6Q0W - chains A and C of the 5 polymer chains in the assembly; structure by X-ray diffraction, 2.90 A resolution.

Chain A:
Protein: DNA damage-binding protein 1
Source organism: Homo sapiens
Notes: fragment: internal deletion of the BPB domain
UniProtKB: Q16531 (DDB1_HUMAN); the construct has insertions or renumbered stretches relative to UniProt, so the offset changes along the chain: 1-392 = UniProt 1-392; 697-699 = UniProt 393-395; 706-1140 = UniProt 706-1140
Amino-acid sequence (864 residues; row label = number of the first residue in the row; note: 304 numbers in that range are skipped by the numbering (no residue carries them; nothing is unmodelled there); numbers below 1 keep their minus sign (Met-27 is residue -27)):
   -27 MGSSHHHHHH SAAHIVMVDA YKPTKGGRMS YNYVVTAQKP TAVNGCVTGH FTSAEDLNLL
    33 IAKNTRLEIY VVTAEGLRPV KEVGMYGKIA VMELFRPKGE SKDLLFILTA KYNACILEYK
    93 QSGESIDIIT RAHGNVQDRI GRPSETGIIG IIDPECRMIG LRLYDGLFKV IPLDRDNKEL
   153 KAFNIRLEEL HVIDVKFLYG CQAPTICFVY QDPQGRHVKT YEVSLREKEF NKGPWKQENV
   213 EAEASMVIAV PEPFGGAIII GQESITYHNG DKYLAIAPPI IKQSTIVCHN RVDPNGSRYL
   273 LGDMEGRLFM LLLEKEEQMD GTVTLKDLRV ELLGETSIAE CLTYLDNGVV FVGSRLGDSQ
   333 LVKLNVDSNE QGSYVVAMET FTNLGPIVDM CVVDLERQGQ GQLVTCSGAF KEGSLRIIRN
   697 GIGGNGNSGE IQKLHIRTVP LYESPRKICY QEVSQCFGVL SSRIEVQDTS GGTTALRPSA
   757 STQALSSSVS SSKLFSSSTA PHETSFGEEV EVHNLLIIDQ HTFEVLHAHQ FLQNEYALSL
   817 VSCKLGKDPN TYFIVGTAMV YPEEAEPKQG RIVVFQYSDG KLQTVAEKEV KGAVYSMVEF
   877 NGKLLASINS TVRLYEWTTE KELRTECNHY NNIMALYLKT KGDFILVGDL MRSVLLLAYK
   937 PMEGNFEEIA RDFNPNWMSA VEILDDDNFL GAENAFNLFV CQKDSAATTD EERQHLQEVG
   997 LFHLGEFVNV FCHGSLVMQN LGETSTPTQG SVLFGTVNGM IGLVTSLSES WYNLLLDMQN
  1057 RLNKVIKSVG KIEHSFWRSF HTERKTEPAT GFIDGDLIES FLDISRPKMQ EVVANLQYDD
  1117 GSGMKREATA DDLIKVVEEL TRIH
Not modelled in the structure: -27 to 0, 697-709, 768-784, 982-983, 1011-1021, 1112-1123
Construct notes: initiating methionine (-27); expression tag (-26 to 0); linker (700-705)
UniProt features mapped onto this chain:
  - modified residue: Ser2 (N-acetylserine), Lys1067 (N6-acetyllysine), Thr1125 (Phosphothreonine)
  - cross-link: Lys1121 (Glycyl lysine isopeptide (Lys-Gly) (interchain with G-Cter in SUMO2))

Chain C:
Protein: DDB1- and CUL4-associated factor 15
Source organism: Homo sapiens
Notes: fragment: C-terminal domain
UniProtKB: Q66K64 (DCA15_HUMAN); residues 383-600 here = UniProt positions 383-600
Amino-acid sequence (263 residues; numbered 338 to 600; the number before each row is that of its first residue):
   338 MDWSHPQFEK SAVGLNDIFE AQKIEWHEGG GGSGENLYFQ GGGRMEPGYV NYTKLYYVLE
   398 SGEGTEPEDE LEDDKISLPF VVTDLRGRNL RPMRERTAVQ GQYLTVEQLT LDFEYVINEV
   458 IRHDATWGHQ FCSFSDYDIV ILEVCPETNQ VLINIGLLLL AFPSPTEEGQ LRPKTYHTSL
   518 KVAWDLNTGI FETVSVGDLT EVKGQTSGSV WSSYRKSCVD MVMKWLVPES SGRYVNRMTN
   578 EALHKGCSLK VLADSERYTW IVL
Not modelled in the structure: 338-382, 397-413, 504-507, 580-584
Construct notes: initiating methionine (338); expression tag (339-382)
Small-molecule neighbours: Indisulam (EF6; N~1~-(3-chloro-1H-indol-7-yl)benzene-1,4-disulfonamide): Val477, Ile478, Arg552, Val556, Val559, Met560, Leu563
UniProt features mapped onto this chain:
  - mutagenesis: Leu392 (L392P: Decreased interaction with DDA1 and RBM39 in presence of indisulam), Thr420 (T420P: Decreased interaction with DDA1 and RBM39 in presence of indisulam), Glu444 (E444K: Decreased interaction with DDA1 and RBM39 in presence of indisulam), Val453 (V453D: Decreased interaction with DDA1 and RBM39 in presence of indisulam), Asp475 (D475H/N/V: Decreased interaction with RBM39 in presence of indisulam, without affecting interaction with DDA1 and DDB1)

Interface between chain A and chain C:
Contacting residue pairs (23; chain A residue first):
  Arg111(A) with Glu484(C), salt bridge; Arg570(C)
  Gly113(A) with Pro565(C); Ser567(C)
  Arg114(A) with Pro565(C), hydrogen bond (backbone-backbone); Glu566(C); Ser567(C)
  Asp137(A) with Val564(C); Pro565(C)
  Leu139(A) with Val564(C), hydrophobic
  Arg158(A) with Lys561(C); Trp562(C)
  Leu162(A) with Pro565(C)
  Ile909(A) with Arg594(C); Thr596(C)
  Met927(A) with Arg594(C); Tyr595(C), hydrophobic
  Pro951(A) with Arg594(C)
  Trp953(A) with Glu593(C); Tyr595(C), hydrophobic
  Glu1079(A) with Ser567(C); Ser568(C), hydrogen bond (side chain-backbone)
  Arg1080(A) with Glu593(C), salt bridge
Other interface residues (no listed pair), chain A (16 interface residues in all): Gly138, Glu160, Arg928
Other interface residues (no listed pair), chain C (14 interface residues in all): Leu563

Overview:
Chain A and chain C form an interface of 16 and 14 residues respectively; the contacts include 2 hydrogen
bonds and 2 salt bridges. Polar contacts include Arg111(A)-Glu484(C), Arg1080(A)-Glu593(C) and
Glu1079(A)-Ser568(C). Bound to chain C: Indisulam. From UniProt: 5 mutagenesis sites on chain C.
Here chain A is DNA damage-binding protein 1 and chain C is DDB1- and CUL4-associated factor 15, both from
Homo sapiens. Entry 6Q0W (Structure of DDB1-DDA1-DCAF15 complex bound to Indisulam and RBM39) was determined
by X-ray diffraction together with 6Q0R and 6Q0V from the same study.
